PDB entry 9CC2 | electron microscopy, 2.46 A resolution | chains A and B of the 4 polymer chains in the assembly

Chain A (and B):
Molecule: Mucolipin-1
Source organism: Mus musculus
Notes: chain B of this document is another copy of the same molecule, construct and numbering; everything in this record applies to it too
UniProtKB: Q99J21 (MCLN1_MOUSE); residues 1-580 here = UniProt positions 1-580
Sequence (580 residues; row label = number of the first residue in the row):
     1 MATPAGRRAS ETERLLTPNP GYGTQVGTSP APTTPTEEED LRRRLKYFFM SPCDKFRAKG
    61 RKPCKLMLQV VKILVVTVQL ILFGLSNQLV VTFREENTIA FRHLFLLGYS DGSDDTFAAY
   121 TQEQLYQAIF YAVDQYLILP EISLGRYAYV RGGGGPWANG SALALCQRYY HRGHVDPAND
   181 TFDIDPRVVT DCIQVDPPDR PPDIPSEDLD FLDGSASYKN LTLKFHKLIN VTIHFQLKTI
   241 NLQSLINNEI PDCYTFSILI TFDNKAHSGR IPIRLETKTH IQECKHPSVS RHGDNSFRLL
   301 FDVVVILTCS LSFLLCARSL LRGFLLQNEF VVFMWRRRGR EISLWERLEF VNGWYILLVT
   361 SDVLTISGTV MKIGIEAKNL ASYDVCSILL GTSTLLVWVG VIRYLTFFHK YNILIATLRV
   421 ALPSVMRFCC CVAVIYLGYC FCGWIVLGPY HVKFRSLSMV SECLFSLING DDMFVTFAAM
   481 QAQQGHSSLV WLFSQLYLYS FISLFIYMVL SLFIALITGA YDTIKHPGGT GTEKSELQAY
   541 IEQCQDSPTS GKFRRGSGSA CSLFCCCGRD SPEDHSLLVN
Unresolved in the structure: 1-38, 201-215, 286-295, 528-580
Swiss-Prot annotation at these positions:
  - region: Arg-42 to Lys-62 (Interaction with phosphoinositides), Leu-107 to Thr-121 (Extracellular/lumenal pore loop), Cys-565 to Cys-567 (Required for palmitoylation and association with membranes)
  - motif: Glu-11 to Leu-16 (Dileucine motif), Asn-469 to Phe-474 (Selectivity filter), Glu-573 to Leu-578 (Dileucine internalization motif)
  - modified residue (Phosphoserine): Ser-10, Ser-557, Ser-559
  - glycosylation (N-linked (GlcNAc...) asparagine): Asn-220, Asn-230
  - mutagenesis: Thr-232 (T232P: Loss of Fe(2+) transport; when associated with P-432), Asp-362 (D362Y: Loss of Fe(2+) transport; when associated with P-432), Arg-403 (R403C: Loss of Fe(2+) transport; when associated with P-432), Phe-408 (Decreased Fe(2+) transport; when associated with P-432), Val-432 (V432P: Constitutively active channel that is targeted to the plasma membrane, and mediates strong inwardly rectifying current), Val-446 (V446L: Loss of Fe(2+) transport; when associated with P-432), Phe-465 (F465L: Loss of Fe(2+) transport; when associated with P-432)
Cystine bridges: Cys-253/Cys-284
Covalent attachments: N-acetylglucosamine (NAG) linked to Asn-230
Small-molecule neighbours:
  - sphingomyelin (FO4), molecule 1: Val-425, Met-426, Cys-429, Val-432, Tyr-436, Ser-456, Leu-457, Ser-458, Ser-461, Phe-465, Ile-468, Phe-513
  - sphingomyelin (FO4), molecule 2: Gln-481, Gln-484, Trp-491, Leu-492, Gln-495, Leu-496, Tyr-499, Ser-500, Ser-503, Leu-504, Tyr-507, Met-508
  - PIO ([(2R)-2-octanoyloxy-3-[oxidanyl-[(1R,2R,3S,4R,5R,6S)-2,3,6-tris(oxidanyl)-4,5-diphosphonooxy-cyclohexyl]oxy-phosphoryl]oxy-propyl] octanoate): Tyr-47, Lys-55, Arg-61, Cys-64, Lys-65, Met-67, Leu-68, Leu-315, Arg-318, Arg-322
From the paper describing this entry:
  - allosteric site: Tyr-404
  - conformationally variable residues (side-chain flip): Tyr-404

Interface between chain A and chain B:
Residue-residue contacts - 130 pairs, chain A then chain B:
  Ala-119(A) with Leu-144(B)
  Tyr-120(A) with Ile-99(B); Ala-100(B), hydrophobic; His-103(B), hydrogen bond; Leu-104(B); Leu-144(B)
  Thr-121(A) with Ile-142(B); Leu-144(B)
  Gln-122(A) with Pro-140(B); Glu-141(B); Ile-142(B), hydrogen bond (backbone-backbone); Ser-143(B), hydrogen bond (side chain-backbone); Leu-144(B)
  Glu-123(A) with Ile-142(B)
  Tyr-170(A) with Ile-246(B)
  Val-175(A) with Ile-240(B), hydrophobic
  Pro-177(A) with Arg-146(B); Ala-148(B), hydrophobic; Lys-238(B), hydrogen bond (backbone-side chain); Thr-239(B)
  Ala-178(A) with Ala-148(B)
  Asn-179(A) with Lys-285(B), hydrogen bond (backbone-side chain)
  Asp-180(A) with Cys-284(B); Lys-285(B)
  Thr-181(A) with Ile-240(B)
  Phe-182(A) with Leu-245(B), hydrophobic; Pro-251(B), hydrophobic; Cys-284(B); Lys-285(B)
  Ile-184(A) with Ile-246(B), hydrophobic
  Phe-225(A) with Leu-144(B), hydrophobic
  His-226(A) with Arg-146(B)
  Lys-265(A) with Gln-243(B)
  Ala-266(A) with Phe-93(B); Gln-243(B)
  His-267(A) with Phe-93(B); Leu-242(B)
  Ser-268(A) with Glu-96(B); Asn-97(B); Ala-100(B); Tyr-147(B), hydrogen bond (backbone-side chain)
  Gly-269(A) with Ala-100(B); Leu-144(B); Gly-145(B); Tyr-147(B)
  Arg-270(A) with Glu-96(B), salt bridge
  Ile-271(A) with Leu-144(B), hydrophobic
  Arg-427(A) with Lys-410(B); Tyr-411(B); Leu-414(B)
  Phe-428(A) with Leu-414(B)
  Cys-430(A) with Leu-405(B)
  Cys-431(A) with Ile-402(B); Leu-405(B), hydrophobic; Tyr-411(B), hydrophobic
  Val-434(A) with Trp-398(B); Val-401(B), hydrophobic; Ile-402(B), hydrophobic
  Gly-438(A) with Leu-395(B); Trp-398(B)
  Tyr-439(A) with Leu-395(B), hydrophobic
  Phe-441(A) with Thr-77(B); Leu-80(B), hydrophobic; Thr-394(B); Trp-398(B)
  Cys-442(A) with Gly-391(B); Thr-392(B)
  Trp-444(A) with Ile-81(B); Gly-84(B); Leu-85(B); Gln-88(B), hydrogen bond
  Ile-445(A) with Leu-80(B), hydrophobic; Phe-83(B), hydrophobic; Gly-84(B); Ser-387(B); Gly-391(B)
  Val-446(A) with Ser-387(B); Ile-388(B), hydrophobic
  Pro-449(A) with Val-91(B), hydrophobic
  Tyr-450(A) with Asp-384(B), hydrogen bond
  Arg-455(A) with Gln-88(B), hydrogen bond (backbone-side chain); Val-91(B); Glu-95(B), salt bridge
  Gly-470(A) with Asn-469(B); Gly-470(B); Asp-471(B)
  Asp-471(A) with Asp-471(B)
  Asp-472(A) with Asp-471(B), hydrogen bond (backbone-side chain)
  Met-473(A) with Phe-465(B), hydrophobic; Ser-466(B); Asn-469(B), hydrogen bond; Asp-471(B), hydrogen bond (backbone-side chain)
  Phe-474(A) with Lys-453(B); Cys-463(B), hydrophobic; Ser-466(B), hydrogen bond (backbone-side chain); Asp-471(B), hydrogen bond (backbone-side chain); Asp-472(B)
  Phe-477(A) with Glu-462(B)
  Gln-481(A) with Ser-458(B), hydrogen bond; Met-459(B); Glu-462(B)
  Ser-487(A) with Asp-384(B)
  Leu-489(A) with Val-385(B), hydrophobic; Ile-388(B), hydrophobic
  Val-490(A) with Asp-384(B)
  Trp-491(A) with Ser-458(B)
  Phe-493(A) with Ile-388(B), hydrophobic; Thr-392(B)
  Gln-495(A) with Glu-462(B), hydrogen bond
  Tyr-499(A) with Ser-461(B), hydrogen bond; Glu-462(B); Phe-465(B), hydrophobic
  Ile-502(A) with Phe-465(B), hydrophobic; Asn-469(B)
  Ser-503(A) with Phe-465(B)
  Ile-506(A) with Asn-469(B)
  Tyr-507(A) with Ile-468(B); Asn-469(B), hydrogen bond; Leu-510(B), hydrophobic; Ile-517(B)
  Met-508(A) with Leu-418(B)
  Ser-511(A) with Ile-514(B); Ile-517(B)
  Leu-512(A) with Thr-417(B); Leu-418(B), hydrophobic; Ile-517(B)
  Ala-515(A) with Thr-518(B); Tyr-521(B)
  Leu-516(A) with Leu-414(B), hydrophobic; Tyr-521(B)
Other interface residues (no listed pair), chain A (69 interface residues in all): Thr-116, Leu-125, Asp-176, Ser-424, Ile-435, Leu-437, Ser-456, Ile-514
Other interface residues (no listed pair), chain B (81 interface residues in all): Asn-87, Asp-111, Asn-241, Cys-253, Val-399, Ile-415, Ala-421, Leu-422, Val-425, Ser-456, Phe-513

Summary:
69 residues of chain A face 81 of chain B across their interface; the contacts include 18 hydrogen bonds and 2
salt bridges. Polar pairs include Arg-270(A)/Glu-96(B), Arg-455(A)/Glu-95(B) and Tyr-120(A)/His-103(B). Bound
to chain A: compound PIO and sphingomyelin. N-acetylglucosamine is covalently linked to Asn-230(A). From the
paper: an allosteric site at Tyr-404(A); conformational variability at Tyr-404(A).
Both chains are Mucolipin-1 (Mus musculus). Entry 9CC2 (Cryo-EM structure of mouse PI(4,5)P2-bound TRPML1
channel at 2.46 Angstrom resolution) was determined by electron microscopy together with 9CBZ from the same
study.
